Entry 3V3Z (X-ray diffraction, 2.90 A resolution); this record covers chains H and L of the 3 polymer chains in the assembly.

[Chain H]
Protein: Reaction center protein H chain
From: Rhodobacter sphaeroides
UniProt: P0C0Y7 (RCEH_RHOSH); numbering as in UniProt (aligned over 10-250)
Chain sequence (241 residues; row label = number of the first residue in the row):
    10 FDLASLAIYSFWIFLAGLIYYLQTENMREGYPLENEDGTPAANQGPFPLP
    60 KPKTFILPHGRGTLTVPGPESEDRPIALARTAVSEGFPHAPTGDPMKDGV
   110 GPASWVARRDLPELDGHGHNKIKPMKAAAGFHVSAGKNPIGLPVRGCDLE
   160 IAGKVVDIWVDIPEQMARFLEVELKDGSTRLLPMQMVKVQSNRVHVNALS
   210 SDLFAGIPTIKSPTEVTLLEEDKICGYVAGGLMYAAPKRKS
Bound ions: K+: M134, A137, F140
Ligand contacts:
  - 1,4-diethylene dioxide (DIO): R177, F178, P192, Q194, E230, C234
  - heptane-1,2,3-triol (HTO), molecule 1: E43, E45, D46, G47, E81, I85
  - heptane-1,2,3-triol (HTO), molecule 2: T72, L73, S80, D82, A116
  - heptane-1,2,3-triol (HTO), molecule 3: G127, H128, N129, K132

[Chain L]
Protein: Reaction center protein L chain
From: Rhodobacter sphaeroides
UniProt: P0C0Y8 (RCEL_RHOSH); residues 1-281 here correspond to UniProt positions 2-282 (UniProt number = residue number + 1)
Chain sequence (281 residues; each row starts with the number of its first residue):
     1 ALLSFERKYRVPGGTLVGGNLFDFWVGPFYVGFFGVATFFFAALGIILIA
    51 WSAVLQGTWNPQLISVYPPALEYGLGGAPLAKGGLWQIITICATGAFVSW
   101 ALREVEICRKLGIGYHIPFAFAFAILAYLTLVLFRPVMMGAWGYAFPYGI
   151 WTHLDWVSNTGYTYGNFHYNPAHMIAHTFFFTNALALALHGALVLSAANP
   201 EKGKEMRTPDHEDTFFRDLVGYSIGTLGIHRLGLLLSLSAVFFSALCMII
   251 TGTIWFDQWVDWWQWWVKLPWWANIPGGING
Differences from the reference sequence: engineered mutation H177 (Ile178 in P0C0Y8)
Bound ions: Fe ion: H190, H230 (shared with 3 residues of chain M)
Ligand contacts:
  - bacteriochlorophyll a (BCL), molecule 1: I46, Y128, L131, F146, I150, W151, H153, L154, W156, V157
  - bacteriochlorophyll a (BCL), molecule 2: F97, F121, A124, I125, A127, Y128, L131, W156, V157, S158, T160, G161, Y162, N166, F167, H168, H173, A176, H177, F180, V241, S244, A245, C247, M248
  - bacteriochlorophyll a (BCL), molecule 3: V157, Y162, H168, F181
  - bacteriochlorophyll a (BCL), molecule 4: H168, M174, H177, T178, F181, T182
  - bacteriopheophytin a (BPH), molecule 1: T38, F41, A42, I49, I89, C92, A93, A96, F97, W100, E104, I117, A120, F121, F123, A124, Y128, F146, Y148, G149, I150, H153, L238, V241
  - bacteriopheophytin a (BPH), molecule 2: F181, A184, L185, A188, L189, L219, V220
  - ubiquinone-10 (U10), molecule 1: F29, Y30, V31, G35, T38, F39, W100, R103
  - ubiquinone-10 (U10), molecule 2: I175, T178, F179, T182, L185, A186, L189, H190, L193, F216, Y222, S223, I224, G225, T226, I229, L232

[How chain H and chain L interact]
Pairs across the interface (67):
  G39(H) with L3(L); S4(L), hydrogen bond (backbone-backbone); F5(L)
  Y40(H) with L3(L), hydrophobic
  L42(H) with L2(L); L3(L), hydrophobic
  E43(H) with A1(L); L2(L), hydrogen bond (backbone-backbone); S4(L)
  E45(H) with L2(L); R7(L)
  K62(H) with N199(L), hydrogen bond
  F64(H) with A198(L); M206(L), hydrophobic
  I65(H) with G203(L); K204(L); E205(L); M206(L), hydrogen bond (backbone-backbone)
  L66(H) with E205(L)
  P67(H) with E205(L); M206(L)
  H68(H) with E205(L)
  E79(H) with S4(L), hydrogen bond
  E81(H) with S4(L); F5(L); K8(L), salt bridge
  R83(H) with K8(L)
  I85(H) with K8(L)
  L87(H) with R7(L); K8(L); V11(L), hydrophobic
  A88(H) with R7(L)
  R89(H) with R7(L)
  G95(H) with F24(L); W25(L), hydrogen bond (backbone-backbone)
  P97(H) with R10(L); P12(L); D23(L)
  H98(H) with R7(L); R10(L), hydrogen bond (backbone-backbone); V11(L); P12(L)
  V109(H) with K8(L)
  G110(H) with K8(L), hydrogen bond (backbone-backbone); Y9(L); V11(L)
  P111(H) with V11(L); K110(L); G112(L)
  S113(H) with K8(L); Y9(L)
  D124(H) with D210(L)
  G125(H) with T208(L); D210(L), hydrogen bond (backbone-side chain)
  K130(H) with P209(L); D210(L), salt bridge
  P172(H) with D210(L); D213(L)
  E173(H) with P209(L); T226(L), hydrogen bond
  A238(H) with G112(L)
  M242(H) with P12(L); G13(L); G14(L); R109(L); K110(L)
  Y243(H) with V11(L)
Other interface residues (no listed pair), chain H (44 interface residues in all): E38, A50, G69, E94, F96, A99, P100, W114, V115, M175, L241
Other interface residues (no listed pair), chain L (32 interface residues in all): L111, L227

[Overview]
44 residues of chain H and 32 residues of chain L are in contact, with 10 hydrogen bonds and 2 salt bridges.
Polar pairs include E81(H)-K8(L), K130(H)-D210(L) and K62(H)-N199(L). Chain H binds 3 copies of
heptane-1,2,3-triol and 1,4-diethylene dioxide.
Chain H is Reaction center protein H chain and chain L is Reaction center protein L chain, both from
Rhodobacter sphaeroides; the structure, I(L177)H mutant structure of photosynthetic reaction center from
Rhodobacter sphaeroides, was determined by X-ray diffraction together with 3V3Y from the same study.
